PDB entry 8RM1 | electron microscopy, 3.10 A resolution | chains A and E of the 6 polymer chains in the assembly

[Chain A]
Molecule: Envelope glycoprotein gp130
Organism: Simian foamy virus
UniProtKB: K7YEW5 (K7YEW5_9RETR); residues 127-570 here = UniProt positions 127-570
Amino-acid sequence (444 residues; numbered 127 to 570; the number before each row is that of its first residue):
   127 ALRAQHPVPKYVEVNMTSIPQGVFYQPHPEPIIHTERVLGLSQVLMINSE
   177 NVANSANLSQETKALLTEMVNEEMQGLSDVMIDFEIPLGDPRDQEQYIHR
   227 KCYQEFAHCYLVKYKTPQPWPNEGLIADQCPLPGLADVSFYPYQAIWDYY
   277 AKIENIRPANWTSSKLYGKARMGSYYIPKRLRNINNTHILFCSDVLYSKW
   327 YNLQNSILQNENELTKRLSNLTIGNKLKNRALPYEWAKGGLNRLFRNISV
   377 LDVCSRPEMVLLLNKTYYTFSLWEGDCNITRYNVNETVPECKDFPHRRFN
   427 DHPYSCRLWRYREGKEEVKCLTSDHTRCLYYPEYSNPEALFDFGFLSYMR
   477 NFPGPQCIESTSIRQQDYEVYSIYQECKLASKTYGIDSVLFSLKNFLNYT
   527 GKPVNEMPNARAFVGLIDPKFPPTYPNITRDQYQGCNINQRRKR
Not modelled in the structure: 127-138, 414-415, 420-425, 554-570
Cystine bridges: Cys228-Cys503, Cys235-Cys318, Cys256-Cys380, Cys403-Cys483, Cys417-Cys432, Cys446-Cys454
Glycans and other covalent adducts: N-acetylglucosamine (NAG) linked to Asn141, Asn183

[Chain E]
Molecule: Envelope glycoprotein gp130
Organism: Simian foamy virus
UniProtKB: K7YEW5 (K7YEW5_9RETR); numbering as in UniProt (aligned over 571-907)
Amino-acid sequence (372 residues; numbered 571 to 942; the number before each row is that of its first residue):
   571 EVNNNYSKLRSMGYALTGAVQTLAQISDINDQNLQQGIYLLRDHIVTLME
   621 ATLHDISIMEGMFAVQHVHTHLNHLRTMLMERRIDWTYMSSSWLQTQLQK
   671 SDDEMKVIKRTARSLVYYVKQTYNSLTATAWEIGLYYELIIPRHIYLNNW
   721 QIVNIGHLIKSAGQLTHVTLSHPYEIINRECSNTLYLHLEECRRLDYVIC
   771 DVVKIVQPCGNSSDSSDCPVWAEPVKEPHVQISPLKNGSYLVLASSTDCQ
   821 IPPYVPSVVTVNETTQCFGVTFKKPLVAEEKTSLEPQLPHLQLRLPHLVG
   871 IIAKIKGIKIEVTSSGESIKDQLERAKAELLRLDIHEDDDDKAGWSHPQF
   921 EKGGGSGGGSGGGSWSHPQFEK
Not modelled in the structure: 571-572, 730-734, 781-784, 903-942
Sequence notes: expression tag (908-942)
Cystine bridges: Cys762-Cys770, Cys779-Cys788, Cys819-Cys837
Glycans and other covalent adducts: glycan linked to Asn807

[Interface between chain A and chain E]
Contacting residue pairs (49):
  Arg163(A) - Pro804(E)
  Arg163(A) - Tyr810(E)  hydrogen bond
  Arg163(A) - Lys843(E)
  Val164(A) - Lys806(E)
  Leu165(A) - Lys806(E)
  Leu165(A) - Leu846(E)  hydrophobic
  Gly166(A) - Lys806(E)  hydrogen bond (backbone-backbone)
  Leu167(A) - Ala848(E)  hydrophobic
  Gln169(A) - Glu850(E)
  Gln169(A) - Thr852(E)
  Val170(A) - Glu850(E)  hydrogen bond (backbone-backbone)
  Val170(A) - Lys851(E)
  Val170(A) - Thr852(E)  hydrogen bond (backbone-backbone)
  Leu171(A) - Thr852(E)
  Met172(A) - Thr852(E)
  Asn177(A) - Ser853(E)
  Asn177(A) - Glu855(E)
  Val178(A) - Glu855(E)
  Ser181(A) - Glu855(E)  hydrogen bond
  Ala182(A) - Leu858(E)  hydrophobic
  Glu198(A) - His641(E)  salt bridge
  Glu199(A) - His641(E)  salt bridge
  Ser204(A) - Lys676(E)
  Asp205(A) - Lys676(E)
  Val206(A) - Arg680(E)
  Met207(A) - Lys676(E)  hydrogen bond (backbone-side chain)
  Ile208(A) - Asp673(E)
  Ile208(A) - Val677(E)  hydrophobic
  Ile208(A) - Ile715(E)  hydrophobic
  Ile208(A) - Leu717(E)  hydrophobic
  Asp209(A) - Lys676(E)  salt bridge
  Phe210(A) - Leu717(E)  hydrophobic
  Pro213(A) - Asn718(E)
  Pro213(A) - Asn719(E)
  Pro213(A) - Trp720(E)  hydrophobic
  Gly215(A) - Trp720(E)
  Pro217(A) - Trp720(E)
  Pro217(A) - Arg749(E)  hydrogen bond (backbone-side chain)
  Gln220(A) - Arg749(E)  hydrogen bond
  Tyr223(A) - Arg749(E)
  Tyr223(A) - Ser752(E)
  Arg226(A) - Asn718(E)
  Gln330(A) - Lys851(E)  hydrogen bond (backbone-side chain)
  Asn331(A) - Lys851(E)
  Ser332(A) - Glu850(E)
  Ser332(A) - Lys851(E)
  Gln335(A) - Glu850(E)  hydrogen bond
  Gln335(A) - Lys851(E)
  Asp513(A) - Ser752(E)  hydrogen bond
Interface residues without a listed pair, chain A (38 interface residues in all): Glu162, Ser168, Glu211, Asp219, Leu334
Interface residues without a listed pair, chain E (33 interface residues in all): Trp656, Lys679, Glu750, Cys751, Tyr767, Gly808, Lys844, Glu849, Pro856

[Overview]
38 residues of chain A face 33 of chain E across their interface, with 11 hydrogen bonds and 3 salt bridges.
Polar contacts include Glu198(A)-His641(E), Glu199(A)-His641(E) and Asp209(A)-Lys676(E). Covalently linked
N-acetylglucosamine: at Asn141(A) and Asn183(A).
Here chain A is Envelope glycoprotein gp130 and chain E is Envelope glycoprotein gp130, both from Simian foamy
virus. Entry 8RM1 (Cryo-EM structure of a Foamy Virus fusion glycoprotein in the postfusion conformation) was
determined by electron microscopy (same publication as 8RM0).
